PDB entry 8B32 | X-ray diffraction, 1.70 A resolution | chains A and B

# Chain A (and B)
Molecule: Chalcone synthase 2
Organism: Hordeum vulgare
Notes: EC 2.3.1.74; chain B of this document is another copy of the same molecule, construct and numbering; everything in this record applies to it too
UniProt: Q96562 (CHS2_HORVU); numbering as in UniProt (aligned over 1-399)
Chain sequence (417 residues; row label = number of the first residue in the row; numbers below 1 keep their minus sign (Met-17 is residue -17)):
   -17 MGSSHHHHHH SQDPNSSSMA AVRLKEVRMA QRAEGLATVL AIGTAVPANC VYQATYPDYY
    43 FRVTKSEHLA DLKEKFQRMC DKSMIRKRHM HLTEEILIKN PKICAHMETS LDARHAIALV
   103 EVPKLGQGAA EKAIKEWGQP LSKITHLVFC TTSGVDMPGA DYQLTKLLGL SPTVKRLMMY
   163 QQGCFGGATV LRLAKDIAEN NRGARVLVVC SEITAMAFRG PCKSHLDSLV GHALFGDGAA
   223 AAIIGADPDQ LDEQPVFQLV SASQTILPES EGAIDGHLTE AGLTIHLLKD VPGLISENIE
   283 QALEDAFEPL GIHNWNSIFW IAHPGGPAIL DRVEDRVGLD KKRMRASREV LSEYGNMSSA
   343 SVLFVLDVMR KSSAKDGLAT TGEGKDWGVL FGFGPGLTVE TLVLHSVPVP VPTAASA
Disordered / not traced: -17 to 9, 392-399
Construct notes: initiating methionine (-17); expression tag (-16 to 0)
Curated features (UniProtKB/Swiss-Prot):
  - active site: Cys166
Ligand contacts: coenzyme A (COA): Lys57, Arg60, Met61, Lys64, Ser65, Leu208, Asp209, Val212, Leu216, Phe217, Ile256, Leu269, Leu270, Lys271, Val273, Pro274, Gly307, Gly308, Pro309, Ala310, Ile311, Asn338
Reported in the primary citation:
  - mutagenesis - I267F: unchanged catalytic activity
  - mutagenesis - Q232P/D234V (1.6-fold): increased binding to feruloyl-CoA
  - mutagenesis - Q232P/D234V: increased expression (proposed by the authors, not directly observed)
  - mutagenesis - A228S/D231I/Q232P/L233G/D234V: increased catalytic activity
  - mutagenesis - Q232P/D234V: increased catalytic activity on methylated flavonoids
  - mutagenesis - A199T: abolished catalytic activity
  - mutagenesis - A199T: unchanged catalytic activity on homoeriodictyol

# How chain A and chain B interact
Contacting residue pairs (109):
  Arg10(A) - Glu16(B)
  Arg10(A) - Gly17(B)
  Arg10(A) - Leu18(B)
  Arg10(A) - Glu181(B)  salt bridge
  Gln13(A) - Val242(B)
  Arg14(A) - Arg14(B)
  Arg14(A) - Ala15(B)  hydrogen bond (side chain-backbone)
  Arg14(A) - Glu16(B)  hydrogen bond (side chain-backbone)
  Arg14(A) - Glu181(B)  hydrogen bond (side chain-backbone)
  Ala15(A) - Arg14(B)  hydrogen bond (backbone-side chain)
  Glu16(A) - Arg10(B)
  Glu16(A) - Arg14(B)  hydrogen bond (backbone-side chain)
  Gly17(A) - Arg10(B)
  Leu18(A) - Arg10(B)
  Thr91(A) - Glu262(B)
  Ser92(A) - Glu262(B)
  Leu93(A) - Leu93(B)  hydrophobic
  Leu93(A) - Thr261(B)
  Leu93(A) - Glu262(B)  hydrogen bond (backbone-side chain)
  Asp94(A) - Thr261(B)
  Asp94(A) - Glu262(B)  hydrogen bond (backbone-side chain)
  His97(A) - Leu260(B)  hydrogen bond (side chain-backbone)
  Thr134(A) - Met139(B)
  Val137(A) - Gln163(B)
  Val137(A) - Leu260(B)  hydrophobic
  Asp138(A) - Gly258(B)
  Asp138(A) - His259(B)  salt bridge
  Met139(A) - Thr134(B)
  Met139(A) - Gln163(B)
  Met139(A) - Gly165(B)
  Met139(A) - Asp257(B)
  Met139(A) - Gly258(B)  hydrogen bond (backbone-backbone)
  Met139(A) - Leu265(B)  hydrophobic
  Pro140(A) - Asp257(B)
  Pro140(A) - Pro377(B)
  Pro140(A) - Gly378(B)
  Tyr144(A) - Ile248(B)  hydrophobic
  Tyr144(A) - Gly378(B)
  Thr147(A) - Ile248(B)
  Pro154(A) - Thr247(B)
  Pro154(A) - Ile248(B)  hydrogen bond (backbone-backbone)
  Thr155(A) - Gln246(B)
  Thr155(A) - Thr247(B)
  Val156(A) - Gln246(B)
  Lys157(A) - Arg174(B)
  Lys157(A) - Ala244(B)  hydrogen bond (side chain-backbone)
  Lys157(A) - Gln246(B)
  Arg158(A) - Arg174(B)  hydrogen bond (backbone-side chain)
  Arg158(A) - Gln246(B)  hydrogen bond (backbone-side chain)
  Arg158(A) - Ile248(B)
  Arg158(A) - Thr380(B)  hydrogen bond
  Leu159(A) - Thr171(B)
  Leu159(A) - Arg174(B)
  Leu159(A) - Leu175(B)  hydrophobic
  Met160(A) - Met161(B)
  Met160(A) - Gln164(B)  hydrogen bond (backbone-side chain)
  Met161(A) - Met160(B)
  Met161(A) - Met161(B)  hydrophobic
  Tyr162(A) - Tyr162(B)
  Gln163(A) - Val137(B)
  Gln163(A) - Met139(B)
  Gln164(A) - Met160(B)  hydrogen bond (side chain-backbone)
  Thr171(A) - Leu159(B)
  Arg174(A) - Lys157(B)
  Arg174(A) - Arg158(B)  hydrogen bond (side chain-backbone)
  Arg174(A) - Leu159(B)
  Leu175(A) - Leu159(B)  hydrophobic
  Leu175(A) - Leu175(B)  hydrophobic
  Lys177(A) - Gln13(B)  hydrogen bond
  Asp178(A) - Ile179(B)
  Asp178(A) - Asn182(B)  hydrogen bond
  Asp178(A) - Asn183(B)  hydrogen bond
  Ile179(A) - Asp178(B)
  Glu181(A) - Arg10(B)  salt bridge
  Glu181(A) - Arg14(B)  hydrogen bond (backbone-side chain)
  Glu181(A) - Asn182(B)  hydrogen bond
  Asn182(A) - Asp178(B)  hydrogen bond
  Asn182(A) - Glu181(B)  hydrogen bond
  Asn183(A) - Asp178(B)  hydrogen bond
  Val242(A) - Gln13(B)  hydrogen bond (backbone-side chain)
  Ala244(A) - Lys157(B)  hydrogen bond (backbone-side chain)
  Gln246(A) - Pro154(B)
  Gln246(A) - Thr155(B)
  Gln246(A) - Val156(B)
  Gln246(A) - Lys157(B)
  Gln246(A) - Arg158(B)  hydrogen bond (side chain-backbone)
  Thr247(A) - Pro154(B)
  Thr247(A) - Thr155(B)
  Ile248(A) - Thr147(B)
  Ile248(A) - Pro154(B)  hydrogen bond (backbone-backbone)
  Ile248(A) - Arg158(B)
  Asp257(A) - Met139(B)
  Asp257(A) - Pro140(B)
  Gly258(A) - Asp138(B)
  Gly258(A) - Met139(B)  hydrogen bond (backbone-backbone)
  His259(A) - Asp138(B)  salt bridge
  Leu260(A) - His97(B)  hydrogen bond (backbone-side chain)
  Leu260(A) - Val137(B)  hydrophobic
  Thr261(A) - Leu93(B)
  Thr261(A) - Asp94(B)
  Glu262(A) - Thr91(B)
  Glu262(A) - Ser92(B)
  Glu262(A) - Leu93(B)  hydrogen bond (side chain-backbone)
  Glu262(A) - Asp94(B)  hydrogen bond (side chain-backbone)
  Leu265(A) - Met139(B)  hydrophobic
  Pro377(A) - Pro140(B)
  Gly378(A) - Pro140(B)
  Gly378(A) - Tyr144(B)
  Thr380(A) - Arg158(B)  hydrogen bond
Also at the interface, not in a pair above, chain A (59 interface residues in all): Ala95, Gly165, Ser243, Glu253, Ile256
Also at the interface, not in a pair above, chain B (59 interface residues in all): Ala95, Lys177, Ser245, Glu253, Ile256

# Overview
Chain A and chain B each contribute 59 residues to their interface, with 34 hydrogen bonds and 4 salt bridges.
Among the polar pairs are Arg10(A)-Glu181(B), Asp138(A)-His259(B) and Arg14(A)-Ala15(B). Chain A binds
coenzyme A. From the paper: Q232P/D234V of chain A increase binding to feruloyl-CoA; Q232P/D234V of chain A
increase expression; 4 substitutions were tested in all.
Both chains are Chalcone synthase 2 (Hordeum vulgare). Entry 8B32 (Chalcone synthase from Hordeum vulgare
complexed with CoA) was determined by X-ray diffraction together with 8B3C from the same study.
